PDB entry 3DAU | X-ray diffraction, 1.50 A resolution | chain A

== Chain A ==
Protein: Dihydrofolate reductase
From: Escherichia coli
Notes: EC 1.5.1.3
UniProt: P0ABQ4 (DYR_ECOLI); numbering as in UniProt (aligned over 1-159)
Sequence (159 residues; row label = number of the first residue in the row):
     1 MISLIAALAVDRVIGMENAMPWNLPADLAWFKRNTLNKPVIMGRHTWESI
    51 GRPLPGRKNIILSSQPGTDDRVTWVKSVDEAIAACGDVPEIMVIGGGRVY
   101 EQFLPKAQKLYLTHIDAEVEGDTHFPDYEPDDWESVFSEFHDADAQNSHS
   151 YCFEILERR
Swiss-Prot annotation at these positions:
  - binding site (substrate): I5, D27, R52, R57, T113
  - binding site (NADP(+)): A7, V13 to A19, H45, T46, S63, S64, K76, G95 to Q102
  - natural variant: L28 (L28R: In strain: B[RT500] isozyme 2), W30 (W30G: In strain: 1810), E154 (E154K: In strain: B[MB1428]; E154Q: In strain: 1810)
  - mutagenesis: M16 (M16F/S: Increases catalytic rate about 2-fold; M16N: Increases catalytic rate about 2-fold. Increases catalytic rate about 7-fold; when associated with L-20; Y-42; F-92; A-85 and S-152), M20 (M20I/V: Increases catalytic rate 2-fold; M20L: Increases catalytic rate 2.5-fold. Increases catalytic rate about 7-fold; when associated with N-16; Y-42; F-92; A-85 and S-152), M42 (M42V: Increases catalytic rate almost 2-fold; M42Y: Increases catalytic rate almost 2-fold. Increases catalytic rate about 7-fold; when associated with N-16; L-20; A-85; F-92 and S-152), C85 (C85A: Decreases catalytic rate by one third. Increases catalytic rate about 7-fold; when associated with N-16; L-20; Y-42; F-92 and S-152), M92 (M92F: No effect. Increases catalytic rate about 7-fold; when associated with N-16; L-20; Y-42; A-85 and S-152; M92L: No effect), C152 (C152S: Increases catalytic rate 1.5-fold. Increases catalytic rate about 7-fold; when associated with N-16; L-20; Y-42; A-85 and F-92)

== Overview ==
UniProt lists 5 substrate-binding residues, 21 NADP+-binding residues and 6 mutagenesis sites.
Chain A is Dihydrofolate reductase (Escherichia coli); the structure, Crystal structure of the ternary MTX
NADPH complex of Escherichia coli dihydrofolate reductase, was determined by X-ray diffraction, deposited
together with 3DAT.
